PDB entry 6EDC | X-ray diffraction, 2.71 A resolution | chains A and B of the 3 polymer chains in the assembly

Chain A:
Name: Cyclic GMP-AMP synthase
Source organism: Homo sapiens
Notes: EC 2.7.7.86
UniProtKB: Q8N884 (CGAS_HUMAN); residue numbers follow UniProt; this construct covers 157-522
Chain sequence (366 residues; numbered 157 to 522; the number before each row is that of its first residue):
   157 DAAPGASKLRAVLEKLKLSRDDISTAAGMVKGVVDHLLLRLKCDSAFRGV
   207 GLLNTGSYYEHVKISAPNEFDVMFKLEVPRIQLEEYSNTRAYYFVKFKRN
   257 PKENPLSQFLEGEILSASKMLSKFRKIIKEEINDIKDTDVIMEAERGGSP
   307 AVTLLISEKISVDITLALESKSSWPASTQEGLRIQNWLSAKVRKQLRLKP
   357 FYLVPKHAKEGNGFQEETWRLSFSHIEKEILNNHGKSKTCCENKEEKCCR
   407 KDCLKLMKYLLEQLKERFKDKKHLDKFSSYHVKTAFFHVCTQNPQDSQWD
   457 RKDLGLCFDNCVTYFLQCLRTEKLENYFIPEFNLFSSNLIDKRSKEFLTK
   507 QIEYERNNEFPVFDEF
Not modelled in the structure: 157-160, 255-259, 292-294, 365-370, 522
Differences from the reference sequence: engineered mutation Glu-299 (Lys in Q8N884), Ala-300 (Arg in Q8N884), Glu-301 (Lys in Q8N884)
Swiss-Prot annotation at these positions:
  - region: Lys-384 to Lys-407 (DNA-binding)
  - motif: Leu-169 to Leu-174 (Nuclear export signal), Asp-295 to Met-298, Arg-302 to Ser-305 (Nuclear localization signal), Lys-427 to His-429 (KKH-loop)
  - binding site (GTP): Thr-211, Asp-319, Arg-376 to Glu-383
  - binding site (ATP): Ser-213, Glu-225 to Asp-227, Ser-380 to Glu-383, Lys-414, Ser-435 to Lys-439
  - binding site (Mg(2+)): Glu-225, Asp-227, Asp-319
  - binding site (2',3'-cGAMP): Asp-227, Asp-319, Lys-362, Arg-376
  - binding site (Zn(2+)): His-390, Cys-396, Cys-397, Cys-404
  - site: Asp-157, Ala-158 (Cleavage), Lys-187 (Important for preferential detection of curved long DNA), Leu-195 (Important for preferential detection of curved long DNA), Arg-255 (Arginine-anchor), Asp-319, Ile-320 (Cleavage)
  - modified residue: Asp-191 (PolyADP-ribosyl aspartic acid), Asn-210 (Microbial infection: Deamidated asparagine), Ser-213 (Phosphoserine), Tyr-215 (Phosphotyrosine), Glu-286 (5-glutamyl polyglutamate), Ser-305 (Phosphoserine), Glu-314 (5-glutamyl glutamate), Lys-384 (N6-acetyllysine), Asn-389 (Microbial infection: Deamidated asparagine), Lys-392 (N6-acetyllysine), Lys-394 (N6-acetyllysine), Lys-414 (N6-acetyllysine), Ser-434 (Phosphoserine), Ser-435 (Phosphoserine), Gln-451 (Microbial infection: Deamidated glutamine), Gln-454 (Microbial infection: Deamidated glutamine), Lys-506 (N6-methyllysine)
  - lipidation (S-palmitoyl cysteine): Cys-404, Cys-405, Cys-474
  - cross-link (Glycyl lysine isopeptide (Lys-Gly)): Lys-173 (interchain with G-Cter in ubiquitin), Lys-231 (interchain with G-Cter in SUMO), Lys-285 (interchain with G-Cter in ubiquitin), Lys-347 (interchain with G-Cter in SUMO), Lys-384 (interchain with G-Cter in SUMO), Lys-394 (interchain with G-Cter in SUMO), Lys-411 (interchain with G-Cter in ubiquitin), Lys-414 (interchain with G-Cter in ubiquitin), Lys-427 (interchain with G-Cter in ubiquitin), Lys-428 (interchain with G-Cter in ubiquitin), Lys-479 (interchain with G-Cter in SUMO)
  - natural variant: Gly-303 (G303E: Found in patients with tumors), Lys-432 (K432T: Found in patients with uterine endometrioid carcinoma)
  - mutagenesis: Asp-157 (D157A: No effect on type I IFN and RSAD2 induction. Highly decreases cleavage by CASP1 and enhances type I IFN and enhances RSAD2 induction upon DNA virus infection ...), Leu-169 to Leu-174 (Abolished export from the nucleus to the cytosol in response to DNA stimulation), Lys-171 to Leu-174 (Abolishes DNA-binding but does not affect translocation to the nucleus following treatment with etoposide; when associated with A-407), Lys-171 (K171A: No effect on stimulation of interferon production), Leu-172 (L172A: Impaired type-I interferon production in response to DNA stimulation), Lys-173 (K173A: Strongly reduces enzyme activity and stimulation of interferon production; when associated with A-176. No effect on stimulation of interferon production ...), Leu-174 (L174N: Strongly reduces enzyme activity and stimulation of interferon production), Arg-176 (R176A: Strongly reduces enzyme activity and stimulation of interferon production; when associated with A-173), Lys-187 (K187N: Induces alteration of the DNA-binding surface and leads to increased synthesis of cyclic GMP-AMP (cGAMP); when associated with R-195), Asp-191 (D191A: Abolished poly-ADP-ribosylation by PARP1, stimulating interferon production), Leu-195 (L195R: Induces alteration of the DNA-binding surface and leads to increased synthesis of cyclic GMP-AMP (cGAMP); when associated with N-187), Asn-210 to Tyr-214 (Abolishes DNA-binding but does not affect translocation to the nucleus following treatment with etoposide; when associated with A-384), 57 further mutagenesis entries in UniProt
Ion coordination: Zn2+: His-390, Cys-396, Cys-397, Cys-404
What the authors report for this chain:
  - mutagenesis - K275E, K279E, K279E/K282E, K427A/K428A (3-fold): decreased catalytic activity
  - mutagenesis - K275E/K285E, K282E, K285E, K427E/K428E: abolished catalytic activity
  - disease-associated variants - G303E (1.4-fold), K432T (2-fold): decreased catalytic activity

Chain B:
Molecule: 17-nt DNA strand
Sequence (17 nucleotides; row label = number of the first residue in the row):
     1 AAATTGCCGAAGACGAA

Chain A / chain B interface:
Pairs across the interface (15; chain A residue first):
  Lys-173(A) with DA13(B), salt bridge to the phosphate
  Leu-174(A) with DA13(B), phosphate contact; DC14(B), phosphate contact
  Ser-175(A) with DA13(B), phosphate contact; DC14(B), hydrogen bond to the phosphate
  Arg-176(A) with DA13(B), hydrogen bond to the base; DC14(B), hydrogen bond to the sugar
  Lys-198(A) with DT4(B), salt bridge to the phosphate
  Arg-204(A) with DA3(B), sugar contact
  Gly-205(A) with DA3(B), phosphate contact
  His-217(A) with DA11(B), phosphate contact; DG12(B), phosphate contact
  Glu-398(A) with DA11(B), phosphate contact
  Lys-407(A) with DA11(B), phosphate contact; DG12(B), salt bridge to the phosphate
Also at the interface, not in a pair above, chain A (12 interface residues in all): Cys-397, Lys-411
Also at the interface, not in a pair above, chain B (7 interface residues in all): DA10

Overview:
12 residues of chain A and 7 residues of chain B are in contact; the contacts include 3 hydrogen bonds and 3
salt bridges. Polar contacts include Arg-176(A)/DA13(B), Arg-176(A)/DC14(B) and Ser-175(A)/DC14(B). The paper
reports that K275E, K279E and K279E/K282E of chain A, among others, reduce catalytic activity; K275E/K285E,
K282E and K285E of chain A, among others, abolish catalytic activity; 10 substitutions were tested in all.
Here chain A is Cyclic GMP-AMP synthase (Homo sapiens) and chain B is a 17-nt DNA strand. Entry 6EDC
(hcGAS-16bp dsDNA complex) was determined by X-ray diffraction together with 6O47 from the same study.
